Entry 1E7K (X-ray diffraction, 2.90 A resolution); this record covers chains A and C.

# Chain A
Name: 15.5 kd RNA binding protein
Organism: Homo sapiens
UniProt: P55769 (NHPX_HUMAN); residues 1-128 here = UniProt positions 1-128
Amino-acid sequence (128 residues; numbered 1 to 128; the number before each row is that of its first residue):
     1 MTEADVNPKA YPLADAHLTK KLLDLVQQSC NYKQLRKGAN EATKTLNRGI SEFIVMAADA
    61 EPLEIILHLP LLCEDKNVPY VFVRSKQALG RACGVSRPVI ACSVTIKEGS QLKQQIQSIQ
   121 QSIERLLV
Disordered / not traced: 1-3
Reported in the primary citation:
  - binding site for the 22-nt RNA strand (chain C): Lys37, Ala39, Asn40, Glu41, Lys44, Glu61, Ile65, Lys86, Val95, Arg97, Ile100

# Chain C
Molecule: 22-nt RNA strand
Notes: fragment: 26-47
Sequence (22 nucleotides; row label = number of the first residue in the row):
    26 GCCAAUGAGG UUUAUCCGAG GC
Disordered / not traced: 36-40
Reported in the primary citation:
  - contacts within the chain: A29-G45 (pi stacking), A30-A44 (pi stacking), A30-U31 (hydrogen bond), G32-A44, G32-G43 (hydrogen bond), A33-G43, A33-G45 (hydrogen bond), A33-A44 (pi stacking), G43-A44 (hydrogen bond), A29-A44 (hydrogen bond)

# Chain A / chain C interface
Contacting residue pairs (25; chain A residue first):
  Lys37(A) - A30(C)  base contact
  Lys37(A) - G32(C)  hydrogen bond to the base
  Gly38(A) - A30(C)  phosphate contact
  Gly38(A) - U31(C)  phosphate contact
  Gly38(A) - G32(C)  base contact
  Ala39(A) - U31(C)  hydrogen bond to the phosphate
  Ala39(A) - G32(C)  base contact
  Asn40(A) - G32(C)  hydrogen bond to the base
  Glu41(A) - G32(C)  hydrogen bond to the base
  Glu41(A) - G43(C)  hydrogen bond to the sugar
  Lys44(A) - C41(C)  salt bridge to the phosphate
  Lys44(A) - C42(C)  salt bridge to the phosphate
  Lys44(A) - G43(C)  hydrogen bond to the base
  Arg48(A) - C42(C)  salt bridge to the phosphate
  Ala60(A) - U31(C)  base contact
  Glu61(A) - U31(C)  hydrogen bond to the base
  Lys86(A) - U31(C)  hydrogen bond to the base
  Val95(A) - A30(C)  base contact
  Ser96(A) - A29(C)  hydrogen bond to the base
  Arg97(A) - A29(C)  salt bridge to the phosphate
  Arg97(A) - A30(C)  salt bridge to the phosphate
  Pro98(A) - U31(C)  phosphate contact
  Val99(A) - A30(C)  sugar contact
  Val99(A) - U31(C)  phosphate contact
  Ile100(A) - U31(C)  hydrogen bond to the phosphate
Interface residues without a listed pair, chain A (19 interface residues in all): Asp59, Ile65, Ala101

# Overview
19 residues of chain A and 7 residues of chain C are in contact, with 10 hydrogen bonds and 5 salt bridges.
Among the polar pairs are Lys37(A)-G32(C), Asn40(A)-G32(C) and Glu41(A)-G32(C). The paper reports a binding
site for the 22-nt RNA strand (chain C) at Lys37(A), Ala39(A) and Asn40(A) among others; contacts within the
chain involving A29(C), G45(C) and A30(C) among others.
Here chain A is 15.5 kd RNA binding protein (Homo sapiens) and chain C is a 22-nt RNA strand. Entry 1E7K
(Crystal structure of the spliceosomal 15.5kD protein bound to a U4 snRNA fragment) was determined by X-ray
diffraction.
